PDB entry 4L0Y | X-ray diffraction, 2.50 A resolution | chains A and D of the 4 polymer chains in the assembly

== Chain A ==
Molecule: Runt-related transcription factor 1
Source organism: Mus musculus
Reference sequence: Q03347 (RUNX1_MOUSE); residue numbers follow UniProt; this construct covers 1-242
Amino-acid sequence (242 residues; each row starts with the number of its first residue):
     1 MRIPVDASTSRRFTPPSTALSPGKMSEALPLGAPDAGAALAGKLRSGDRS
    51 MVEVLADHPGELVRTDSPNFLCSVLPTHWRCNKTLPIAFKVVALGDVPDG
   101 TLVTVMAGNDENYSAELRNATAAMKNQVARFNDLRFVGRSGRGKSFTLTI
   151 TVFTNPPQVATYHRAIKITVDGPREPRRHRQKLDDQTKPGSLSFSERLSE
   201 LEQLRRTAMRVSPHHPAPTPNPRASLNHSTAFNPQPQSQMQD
Not modelled in the structure: 1-49, 178-242
Sequence notes: conflict Ala-36 (Gly in Q03347), Ala-38 (Pro in Q03347), Gly-42 (Ser in Q03347)
Curated features (UniProtKB/Swiss-Prot):
  - region (Interaction with DNA): Arg-80 to Thr-84, Arg-135 to Gly-143, Ile-168 to Arg-177
  - binding site (chloride): Asn-112, Glu-116, Arg-139, Val-170
  - modified residue: Thr-14 (Phosphothreonine), Ser-21 (Phosphoserine), Lys-24 (N6-acetyllysine), Lys-43 (N6-acetyllysine), Ser-193 (Phosphoserine), Ser-212 (Phosphoserine)
  - mutagenesis: Arg-80 (R80A: Interferes with DNA-binding), Asn-109 (N109A: Interferes with heterodimerization), Tyr-113 (Y113A: Interferes with heterodimerization), Arg-142 (R142A: Interferes with DNA-binding), Lys-144 (K144M: Interferes with DNA-binding), Thr-149 (T149A: Interferes with heterodimerization), Val-170 (V170A: No effect), Asp-171 (D171A: Interferes with DNA-binding), Arg-174 (R174A: Interferes with DNA-binding), Arg-177 (R177A: Interferes with DNA-binding)
What the authors report for this chain:
  - mutagenesis - R205E: abolished binding to cooperative DNA binding by Ets1
  - mutagenesis - S199P: abolished binding to Ets1276-441

== Chain D ==
Molecule: 16-nt DNA strand
Sequence (16 nucleotides; each row starts with the number of its first residue):
   101 CAGAGGATGTGGCTTC

== How chain A and chain D interact ==
Pairs across the interface (11; chain A residue first):
  Arg-80(A) with DT108(D), base contact; DG109(D), hydrogen bond to the base
  Lys-83(A) with DT108(D), salt bridge to the phosphate
  Arg-135(A) with DA107(D), salt bridge to the phosphate
  Arg-142(A) with DT115(D), hydrogen bond to the base; DC116(D), base contact
  Arg-174(A) with DT110(D), base contact; DG111(D), hydrogen bond to the base
  Arg-177(A) with DG111(D), hydrogen bond to the base; DG112(D), hydrogen bond to the base; DC113(D), base contact
Other interface residues (no listed pair), chain A (7 interface residues in all): Glu-175

== In short ==
7 residues of chain A face 9 of chain D across their interface; the contacts include 5 hydrogen bonds and 2
salt bridges. Among the polar pairs are Arg-80(A)/DG109(D), Arg-142(A)/DT115(D) and Arg-174(A)/DG111(D). From
the paper: R205E of chain A abolishes binding to cooperative DNA binding by Ets1; S199P of chain A abolishes
binding to Ets1276-441.
Here chain A is Runt-related transcription factor 1 (Mus musculus) and chain D is a 16-nt DNA strand. Entry
4L0Y (Crystal structure of Runx1 and Ets1 bound to TCR alpha promoter (crystal form 1)) was determined by
X-ray diffraction (same publication as 4L0Z and 4L18).
